Entry 3DHH (X-ray diffraction, 1.94 A resolution); this record covers chains A and E of the 4 polymer chains in the assembly.

[Chain A]
Molecule: toluene 4-monooxygenase hydroxylase alpha subunit
Source organism: Pseudomonas mendocina
UniProt: Q6Q8Q7 (Q6Q8Q7_PSEME); residue numbers follow UniProt; this construct covers 1-500
Sequence (500 residues; each row starts with the number of its first residue):
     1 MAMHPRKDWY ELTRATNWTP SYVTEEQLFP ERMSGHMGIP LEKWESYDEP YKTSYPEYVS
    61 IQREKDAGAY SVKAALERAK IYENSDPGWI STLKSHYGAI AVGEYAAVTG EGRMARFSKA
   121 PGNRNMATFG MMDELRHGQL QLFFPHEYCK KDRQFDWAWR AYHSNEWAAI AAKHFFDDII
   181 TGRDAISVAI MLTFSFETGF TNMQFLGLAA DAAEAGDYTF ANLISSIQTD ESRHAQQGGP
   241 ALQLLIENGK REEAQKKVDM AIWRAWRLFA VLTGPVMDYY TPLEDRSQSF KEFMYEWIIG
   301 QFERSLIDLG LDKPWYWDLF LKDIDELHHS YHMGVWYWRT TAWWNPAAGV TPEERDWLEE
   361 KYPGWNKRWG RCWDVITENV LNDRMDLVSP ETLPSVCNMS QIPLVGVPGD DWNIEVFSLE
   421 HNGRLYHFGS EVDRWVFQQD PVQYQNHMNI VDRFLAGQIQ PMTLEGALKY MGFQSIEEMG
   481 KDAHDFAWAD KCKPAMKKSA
Disordered / not traced: 1, 493-500
Ion coordination: Fe ion site 1: Glu-104, Glu-134, His-137 (together with pentaethylene glycol); Fe ion site 2: Glu-134, Glu-197, Glu-231, His-234
Small-molecule neighbours:
  - 4-bromophenol (BML), molecule 1: Arg-6, Tyr-51, Lys-52
  - 4-bromophenol (BML), molecule 2: Trp-167, Ser-330, Tyr-331, Gly-334, Val-335, Trp-338, Thr-341, Pro-394, Pro-403, Val-405
  - 4-bromophenol (BML), molecule 3: Trp-167, Leu-393, Pro-394, Val-396, Gln-401, Ile-402, Pro-403, Ile-450
  - 4-bromophenol (BML), molecule 4: Trp-338, Pro-390, Glu-391, Thr-392, Leu-393, Phe-454, Met-462, Thr-463, Leu-464, Ala-467
From the paper describing this entry:
  - Fe ion coordination: Glu-104, Glu-134, His-137, Glu-197, Glu-231, His-234
  - conformationally variable residues (helix shift, side-chain flip): Asp-48 to Thr-53, Trp-89, Thr-198 to Ala-215, Tyr-218 to Arg-233, Thr-281, Pro-282, Asp-285, Ser-287, Gln-288, Phe-293, Trp-297, Glu-303, Arg-304
  - contacts within the chain: Thr-201/Gln-228 (hydrogen bond), Thr-201/Glu-231 (hydrogen bond), Met-203/Phe-293
  - catalytic residues: Thr-201 (proposed by the authors, not directly observed)

[Chain E]
Molecule: Toluene-4-monooxygenase system effector protein
Source organism: Pseudomonas mendocina
Notes: EC 1.14.13.-
UniProt: Q00459 (TMOD_PSEME); residues 1-103 here = UniProt positions 1-103
Sequence (103 residues; each row starts with the number of its first residue):
     1 MSTLADQALH NNNVGPIIRA GDLVEPVIET AEIDNPGKEI TVEDRRAYVR IAAEGELILT
    61 RKTLEEQLGR PFNMQELEIN LASFAGQIQA DEDQIRFYFD KTM
Disordered / not traced: 1
Small-molecule neighbours: 4-bromophenol (BML): Met-74, Gln-75, Leu-77, Glu-78, Leu-81, Ala-90, Asp-91, Ile-95

[How chain A and chain E interact]
Pairs across the interface (72; chain A residue first):
  Arg-6(A) / Gln-75(E)
  Pro-50(A) / Ile-88(E)
  Tyr-51(A) / Glu-78(E)
  Tyr-51(A) / Ile-88(E)  hydrophobic
  Lys-52(A) / Gln-75(E)
  Thr-53(A) / Gln-75(E)
  Glu-57(A) / Gln-75(E)
  Ile-61(A) / Ile-79(E)  hydrophobic
  Gln-62(A) / Glu-78(E)
  Glu-64(A) / Ile-79(E)
  Lys-65(A) / Glu-78(E)  salt bridge
  Asn-202(A) / Ser-83(E)
  Leu-206(A) / Tyr-48(E)
  Leu-206(A) / Ala-82(E)  hydrophobic
  Leu-206(A) / Ser-83(E)
  Ala-209(A) / Ala-47(E)
  Ala-210(A) / Arg-45(E)
  Ala-210(A) / Ala-47(E)
  Ala-213(A) / Arg-46(E)
  Ala-213(A) / Ala-47(E)  hydrophobic
  Glu-214(A) / Arg-46(E)  salt bridge
  Asn-222(A) / Arg-19(E)  hydrogen bond (backbone-side chain)
  Ser-225(A) / Arg-19(E)  hydrogen bond
  Ser-226(A) / Arg-19(E)
  Gln-228(A) / Ala-82(E)
  Thr-229(A) / Arg-19(E)
  Thr-229(A) / Glu-78(E)  hydrogen bond (side chain-backbone)
  Thr-229(A) / Ile-79(E)
  Thr-229(A) / Leu-81(E)
  Thr-229(A) / Ala-82(E)
  Ser-232(A) / Ala-82(E)  hydrogen bond (side chain-backbone)
  Ser-232(A) / Ser-83(E)
  Ser-232(A) / Phe-84(E)
  Arg-233(A) / Glu-78(E)  salt bridge
  Gln-236(A) / Phe-84(E)
  Gln-288(A) / Arg-45(E)
  Phe-293(A) / Tyr-48(E)
  Tyr-295(A) / Leu-4(E)  hydrophobic
  Tyr-295(A) / Ala-5(E)  hydrophobic
  Glu-296(A) / Tyr-48(E)  hydrogen bond
  Glu-296(A) / Arg-50(E)  salt bridge
  Trp-297(A) / Tyr-48(E)  hydrogen bond
  Trp-297(A) / Arg-50(E)
  Trp-297(A) / Ser-83(E)
  Ile-299(A) / Ala-5(E)
  Ile-299(A) / Ala-8(E)  hydrophobic
  Ile-299(A) / Leu-9(E)
  Gly-300(A) / Ala-8(E)
  Gly-300(A) / Asn-11(E)
  Gln-301(A) / Ile-17(E)
  Gln-301(A) / Arg-50(E)
  Gln-301(A) / Ser-83(E)  hydrogen bond
  Gln-301(A) / Phe-84(E)
  Glu-303(A) / Leu-9(E)
  Arg-304(A) / Leu-9(E)
  Arg-304(A) / Asn-11(E)  hydrogen bond (side chain-backbone)
  Arg-304(A) / Asn-12(E)
  Arg-304(A) / Phe-99(E)
  Arg-304(A) / Lys-101(E)  hydrogen bond (side chain-backbone)
  Arg-304(A) / Met-103(E)
  Ile-307(A) / Leu-9(E)  hydrophobic
  Ile-307(A) / Lys-101(E)
  Ile-307(A) / Met-103(E)  hydrophobic
  Asp-308(A) / Gln-87(E)
  Asp-308(A) / Phe-99(E)
  Asp-308(A) / Asp-100(E)  hydrogen bond (side chain-backbone)
  Asp-308(A) / Lys-101(E)  hydrogen bond (side chain-backbone)
  Leu-309(A) / Gln-87(E)
  Lys-313(A) / Leu-9(E)
  Asp-318(A) / Ser-2(E)
  Leu-321(A) / Ser-2(E)
  Leu-321(A) / Ala-5(E)  hydrophobic
Other interface residues (no listed pair), chain A (49 interface residues in all): Pro-5, Lys-7, Gly-207, Asp-230, Gln-243, Ser-287, Lys-291, Ser-305, Gly-310
Other interface residues (no listed pair), chain E (33 interface residues in all): Asp-6, Glu-76, Asn-80, Ala-85, Glu-92, Thr-102
The authors on this interface:
  - pairs named by the authors: Tyr-51(A)/Ile-88(E)
  - interface residues, chain A: Asn-202(A), Glu-214(A), Gln-288(A)
  - interface residues, chain E: Arg-45(E)

[Summary]
The interface between chain A and chain E involves 49 residues on one side and 33 on the other; the contacts
include 11 hydrogen bonds and 4 salt bridges. Among the polar pairs are Lys-65(A)/Glu-78(E),
Glu-214(A)/Arg-46(E) and Arg-233(A)/Glu-78(E). The authors report a contact between Tyr-51(A) and Ile-88(E).
The paper reports the catalytic residue Thr-201(A); interface residues Asn-202(A), Glu-214(A) and Arg-45(E)
among others.
Chain A is toluene 4-monooxygenase hydroxylase alpha subunit and chain E is Toluene-4-monooxygenase system
effector protein, both from Pseudomonas mendocina; the structure, Crystal Structure of Resting State Toluene
4-Monoxygenase Hydroxylase Complexed with Effector Protein, was determined by X-ray diffraction, deposited
together with 3DHG and 3DHI.
